Entry 7PIB (electron microscopy, 4.70 A resolution (low resolution: residue-level contacts below are approximate; hydrogen-bond / salt-bridge calls are withheld)); this record covers chains a and 3 of the 56 polymer chains in the assembly.

Chain a:
Molecule: 50S ribosomal protein L2
Organism: Mycoplasma pneumoniae M129
Reference sequence: P75577 (RL2_MYCPN); residue numbers follow UniProt; this construct covers 1-287
Amino-acid sequence (287 residues; each row starts with the number of its first residue):
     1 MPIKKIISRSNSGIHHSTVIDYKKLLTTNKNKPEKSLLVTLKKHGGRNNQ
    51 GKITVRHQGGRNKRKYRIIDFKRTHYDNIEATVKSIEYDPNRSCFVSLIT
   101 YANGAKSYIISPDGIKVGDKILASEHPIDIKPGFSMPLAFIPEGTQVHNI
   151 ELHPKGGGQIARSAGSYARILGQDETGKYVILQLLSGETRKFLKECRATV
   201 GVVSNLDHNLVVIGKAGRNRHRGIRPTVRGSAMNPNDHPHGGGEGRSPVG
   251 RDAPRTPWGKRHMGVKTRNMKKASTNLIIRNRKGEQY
Disordered / not traced: 1, 287

Chain 3:
Molecule: 23S ribosomal RNA
Organism: Mycoplasma pneumoniae M129
Sequence (2907 nucleotides; row label = number of the first residue in the row):
     1 UACAAUAAGUUACUAAGGGCUUAUGGUGGAUGCCUUGGCACUAAUAGGCG
    51 AUGAAGGACGUGUUAACCUGCGAUAAGCUUCGGGUAGGUGGUAAGAACCU
   101 CAGAUCCGGAGAUUUCCGAAUGGAGCAAUCCGGUAGUUGGAAACAGCUAU
   151 CAUUAAUUGAUGAAUAAAUAGUCAAUUAAAGCAAUACGUGGUGAAGUGAA
   201 ACAUCUCAGUAGCCACAGGAAAAGAAAACGAAUGUGAUUCCGUGUGUAGU
   251 GGCGAGCGAAAGCGGAACAGGCCAAACUUAUCAUUAGAUAGGGGUUGUAG
   301 GGCUUGCAAUGUGGACUUGAAAACGAUAGAAGAAGCUGUUGGAAAGCAGC
   351 GCGCAAAAGGGUGAUAGCCCCGUAUUUGAAAUUGUUUUCAUACCUAGCGA
   401 GAUCCCUGAGUAGCUCGGAAAACGUUAUUUUGAGUGAAUCUGCCCAGACC
   451 AUUGGGUAAGCCUAAAUACUAAUUAGUGACCGAUAGCGAAACAGUACCGU
   501 GAGGGAAAGGUGAAAAGAACCCAGAGAUGGGAGUGAAAUAGAUUCUGAAA
   551 CCAUAUGCCUACAACGUGUCAGAGCACAUUAAUGUGUGAUGGCGUGCGUU
   601 UUGAAGUAUGAGCCGGCGAGUUAUGAUAGCAAGCGUUAGUUAACCAGGAG
   651 AUGGGGAGCUGUAGCGAAAGCGAGUUUUAAAAGAGCGUUUGUUUGUUAUU
   701 AUAGACCCGAAACGGGUUGAGCUAGUCAUGAGCAGGUUGAAGGUUGAGUA
   751 ACAUCAACUGGAGGACCGAACCGACUCUCGUUGAAACGAUAGCGGAUGAC
   801 UUGUGAUUAGGGGUGAAAUUCCAAUCGAAAUCCGUGAUAGCUGGUUCUCG
   851 UCGAAAUAGCUUUAAGGCUAGCGUGAGAUCACAAAUAAGUGGAGGUAAAG
   901 CUACUGAAUGUAUGAUGGCGCCACCUAGGCGUACUGAAUACAAUUAAACU
   951 CUGAAUGCCAUUUAUUUUAUUCUCGCAGUCAGACAGUGGGGGAUAAGCUU
  1001 CAUUGUCAAGAGGGGAAGAGCCCAGAUCAUUAAAUAAGGUCCCCAAAAUA
  1051 UACUAAGUGGAAAAGGAUGUGAAAGUGCUAAAACAGCAAGGAUGUUGGCU
  1101 UAGAAGCAGCCAUCGUUUAAAGAGUGCGUAACAGCUCACUUGUCGAGUGU
  1151 UUUUGCGCCGAAGAUGUAACGGGGCUAAGUAUAUUACCGAAUUUAUGGAU
  1201 AAGAUUUAUAUCUUGUGGUAGACGAGCGUUGUAUUGGAGUUGAAGUCAAA
  1251 GCGUGAGCAUUGGUGGAUCCAAUACAAGUGAGAAUGCCGGCAUGAGUAAC
  1301 GCUUGGGAGUGAGAAUCUCCCAAACCGAUUGACUAAGGUUUCCUGGACCA
  1351 GGGUCGUCCUUCCAGGGUUAGUCUGGACCUAAGCUGAGGCUGAAAAGCGU
  1401 AGGCGAUGGACAACAGGUUAAUAUUCCUGUACUUACAGUUAGACUGAUGG
  1451 AGUGACAAAGAAGGUUUUCCACCCCCAUAAUUGGAUUUGGGGAUAAAUCA
  1501 UAAGGUGGUACAAUAGGCAAAUCCGUUGUGCAUAACAUUGAGUGAUGAUG
  1551 UCGAGUGAAUGAGUGAUCAAGUAGCGAAGGUGGUAUUAAUCAUGCUUUCA
  1601 AGAAAAGCUUCUAGGGUUAAUCUAGCUGUAACCAGUACCGAGAACGAACA
  1651 CACGUAGUCAAGGAGAGGAUCCUAAGGUUAGCGAGUGAACUAUAGCCAAG
  1701 GAACUCUGCAAAUUAACCCCGUAAGUUAGCGAGAAGGGGUGCUUAUGUAA
  1751 AAGUAAGCCGCAGUGAAGAACGAGGGGGGACUGUUUAACUAAAACACAAC
  1801 UCUAUGCCAAACCGUAAGGUGAUGUAUAUGGGGUGACACCUGCCCAGUGC
  1851 UGGAAGGUUAAAGAAGGAGGUUAGCGCAAGCGAAGCUUUUAACUGAAGCC
  1901 CCAGUGAACGGCGGCCGUAACUAUAACGGUCCUAAGGUAGCGAAAUUCCU
  1951 AGUCGGGUAAAUUCCGUCCCGCUUGAAUGGUGUAACCAUCUCUUGACUGU
  2001 CUCGGCUAUAGACUCGGUGAAAUCCAGGUACGGGUGAAGACACCCGUUAG
  2051 GCGCAACGGGACGGAAAGACCCCGUGAAGCUUUACUGUAGCUUAAUAUUG
  2101 AUCAGGACAUUAUCAUGUAGAGAAUAGGUAGGAGCAAUCGAUGCAAGUUC
  2151 GCUAGGACUUGUUGAUGCGAAAGGUGGAAUACUACCCUUGGUUGUGUGCU
  2201 GUUCUAAUUGGUAACUGUUAUCCAGUUUCAAGACAGUGUUAGGUGGGCAG
  2251 UUUGACUGGGGCGGUCGCCUCCUAAAAGGUAACGGAGGCGUACAAAGGUA
  2301 CCUUCAGUACGGUUGGAAAUCGUAUGUAGAGUGUAAUGGUGUAAGGGUGC
  2351 UUGACUGUGAGACAUACAGGUCGAACAGGUGAGAAAUCAGGUCAUAGUGA
  2401 UCCGGUGGUCCAGUAUGGAAUGGCCAUCGCUCAACGGAUAAAAGCUACUC
  2451 CGGGGAUAACAGGCUGAUACUGCCCAAGAGUUCAUAUCGACGGCAGUGUU
  2501 UGGCACCUCGAUGUCGACUCAUCUCAUCCUCGAGCUGAAGCAGGUUCGAA
  2551 GGGUUCGGCUGUUCGCCGAUUAAAGAGAUACGUGAGUUGGGUUCAAACCG
  2601 UCGUGAGACAGGUUGGUCCCUAUCUAUUGUGCCCGUAGGAAGAUUGAAGA
  2651 GUGUUGCUUCUAGUACGAGAGGACCGAAGCGAGGACACCUCUUAUGCUCC
  2701 AGUUGUAGCGCCAGCUGCACCGCUGGGUAGUAACGUGUCUAUUAGAUAAA
  2751 CGCUGAAAGCAUCUAAGUGUGAAACUAUCUCAAAGAUUAAUCUUCCCAUU
  2801 UCGCAAGAAAGUAAGAGCCGUCAAAGACGAUGACGUUGAUAGGUUACAGG
  2851 UGUAAGCAUAGUGAUAUGUUGAGCUGAGUAAUACUAAUUGCUCGAGGACU
  2901 UAUUGGA
Disordered / not traced: 1-7, 923-927, 1560-1569, 2901-2907

How chain a and chain 3 interact:
Residue-residue contacts - 236 pairs, chain a then chain 3:
  Lys4(a) - C1599(3)
  Arg9(a) - A740(3)
  Arg9(a) - A762(3)
  Arg9(a) - G1729(3)
  Arg9(a) - C1730(3)
  Ser10(a) - G763(3)
  Ser10(a) - G764(3)
  Ser10(a) - G1729(3)
  Asn11(a) - A765(3)
  Asn11(a) - C1730(3)
  Ser12(a) - G764(3)
  Ser12(a) - A765(3)
  Ser12(a) - C1781(3)
  Ser12(a) - U1782(3)
  Gly13(a) - A1780(3)
  Gly13(a) - C1781(3)
  Ile14(a) - U1727(3)
  Ile14(a) - A1780(3)
  Ile14(a) - A1836(3)
  His15(a) - G764(3)
  Asp21(a) - C1599(3)
  Tyr22(a) - C1599(3)
  Tyr22(a) - A1601(3)
  Lys23(a) - U1598(3)
  Asn29(a) - U1598(3)
  Asn29(a) - C1599(3)
  Lys30(a) - U1597(3)
  Asn31(a) - A1601(3)
  Asn31(a) - G1602(3)
  Lys35(a) - G1452(3)
  Lys35(a) - U1453(3)
  Lys35(a) - G1454(3)
  Lys35(a) - A1455(3)
  Ser36(a) - A1451(3)
  Ser36(a) - G1452(3)
  Thr40(a) - A1603(3)
  Thr40(a) - A1604(3)
  Leu41(a) - U1823(3)
  Lys42(a) - A1382(3)
  Lys42(a) - G1383(3)
  Lys43(a) - C727(3)
  Lys43(a) - A728(3)
  His44(a) - U1820(3)
  His44(a) - G1821(3)
  His44(a) - U1823(3)
  Gly46(a) - U1820(3)
  Gly46(a) - G1821(3)
  Arg47(a) - G725(3)
  Arg47(a) - U726(3)
  Arg47(a) - G815(3)
  Arg47(a) - U1820(3)
  Asn48(a) - C1813(3)
  Asn48(a) - G1818(3)
  Asn48(a) - G1819(3)
  Asn49(a) - G1818(3)
  Asn49(a) - G1819(3)
  Gln50(a) - U808(3)
  Gln50(a) - C1813(3)
  Gly51(a) - U808(3)
  Gly51(a) - U814(3)
  Lys52(a) - U808(3)
  Lys52(a) - A809(3)
  Lys52(a) - G813(3)
  Lys52(a) - U814(3)
  Ile53(a) - U814(3)
  Ile53(a) - G815(3)
  Thr54(a) - C1812(3)
  Thr54(a) - G1819(3)
  Thr54(a) - U1820(3)
  Val55(a) - U1820(3)
  Val55(a) - G1821(3)
  Arg56(a) - G1831(3)
  His57(a) - G1830(3)
  His57(a) - G1831(3)
  Gln58(a) - G1821(3)
  Gln58(a) - G1830(3)
  Gly59(a) - C727(3)
  Gly60(a) - C727(3)
  Asn62(a) - A1600(3)
  Asn62(a) - A1601(3)
  Lys63(a) - G1602(3)
  Arg64(a) - A1601(3)
  Lys65(a) - G1602(3)
  Lys65(a) - A1603(3)
  Lys65(a) - A1604(3)
  Tyr66(a) - U1823(3)
  Tyr66(a) - G1824(3)
  Tyr88(a) - A1601(3)
  Pro90(a) - A1601(3)
  Pro90(a) - G1602(3)
  Asn91(a) - G1824(3)
  Arg92(a) - G1824(3)
  Thr100(a) - U1526(3)
  Ala102(a) - A1515(3)
  Asn103(a) - A1515(3)
  Asn103(a) - G1516(3)
  Asn103(a) - G1525(3)
  Gly104(a) - G1516(3)
  Gly104(a) - G1525(3)
  Gly104(a) - U1526(3)
  Leu152(a) - C1807(3)
  His153(a) - C1808(3)
  His153(a) - U2212(3)
  Pro154(a) - U2212(3)
  Pro154(a) - C2229(3)
  Lys155(a) - U2212(3)
  Lys155(a) - A2213(3)
  Gly156(a) - U2212(3)
  Gln159(a) - U1825(3)
  Ile160(a) - G1806(3)
  Ile160(a) - U1825(3)
  Ala161(a) - U1825(3)
  Ala161(a) - A1826(3)
  Arg162(a) - G1824(3)
  Arg162(a) - U1825(3)
  Arg162(a) - A1826(3)
  Ser163(a) - U1825(3)
  Ser163(a) - A1826(3)
  Ala164(a) - U1827(3)
  Gly165(a) - U1827(3)
  Tyr179(a) - A2231(3)
  Leu184(a) - G1806(3)
  Leu185(a) - A1826(3)
  Ser186(a) - G1806(3)
  Ser186(a) - A1826(3)
  Glu188(a) - G1806(3)
  Arg190(a) - G1806(3)
  Arg190(a) - C1807(3)
  Leu193(a) - A2230(3)
  Leu193(a) - A2231(3)
  Leu206(a) - U1827(3)
  His208(a) - U1827(3)
  Asn209(a) - U1827(3)
  Val212(a) - A1799(3)
  Ile213(a) - A1798(3)
  Ile213(a) - A1799(3)
  Gly214(a) - A1798(3)
  Lys215(a) - G764(3)
  Lys215(a) - A1798(3)
  Ala216(a) - G764(3)
  Ala216(a) - A799(3)
  Ala216(a) - C1797(3)
  Gly217(a) - G764(3)
  Gly217(a) - A799(3)
  Arg218(a) - A1600(3)
  Asn219(a) - C1797(3)
  Asn219(a) - A1798(3)
  Arg220(a) - A799(3)
  Arg220(a) - C800(3)
  Arg220(a) - A816(3)
  His221(a) - A799(3)
  His221(a) - A1600(3)
  Arg225(a) - U726(3)
  Arg225(a) - G815(3)
  Pro226(a) - A799(3)
  Pro226(a) - A1796(3)
  Pro226(a) - C1797(3)
  Thr227(a) - A1796(3)
  Thr227(a) - C1797(3)
  Val228(a) - A817(3)
  Val228(a) - A1796(3)
  Arg229(a) - C1795(3)
  Arg229(a) - A1796(3)
  Arg229(a) - G1833(3)
  Arg229(a) - U1834(3)
  Arg229(a) - G1835(3)
  Gly230(a) - G1833(3)
  Ser231(a) - G1833(3)
  Ser231(a) - U1834(3)
  Met233(a) - A817(3)
  Asn234(a) - A818(3)
  Asn234(a) - U819(3)
  Pro235(a) - U819(3)
  Asn236(a) - U819(3)
  Asn236(a) - A828(3)
  Asn236(a) - C2080(3)
  Asp237(a) - G815(3)
  His238(a) - G1832(3)
  His240(a) - G1832(3)
  His240(a) - G1833(3)
  Gly242(a) - A2606(3)
  Gly243(a) - A2606(3)
  Gly243(a) - G2607(3)
  Glu244(a) - C2448(3)
  Glu244(a) - A2596(3)
  Glu244(a) - A2597(3)
  Glu244(a) - G2607(3)
  Gly245(a) - C2598(3)
  Gly245(a) - C2599(3)
  Arg246(a) - G1979(3)
  Arg246(a) - C2598(3)
  Arg246(a) - C2599(3)
  Ser247(a) - A2606(3)
  Pro248(a) - G1910(3)
  Pro248(a) - U1978(3)
  Val249(a) - C1909(3)
  Val249(a) - G1910(3)
  Gly250(a) - U2604(3)
  Gly250(a) - G2605(3)
  Arg251(a) - U2082(3)
  Arg251(a) - G2246(3)
  Arg251(a) - G2247(3)
  Asp252(a) - U1848(3)
  Asp252(a) - C1909(3)
  Ala253(a) - G1849(3)
  Pro254(a) - A1908(3)
  Arg255(a) - G2247(3)
  Pro257(a) - G1831(3)
  Pro257(a) - G1832(3)
  Trp258(a) - A1811(3)
  Trp258(a) - C1812(3)
  Gly259(a) - G2247(3)
  Lys260(a) - C1812(3)
  Lys260(a) - G2090(3)
  His262(a) - U1803(3)
  His262(a) - G1831(3)
  His262(a) - G1832(3)
  Gly264(a) - C1850(3)
  Gly264(a) - U1851(3)
  Val265(a) - A1804(3)
  Lys266(a) - U1805(3)
  Lys266(a) - U1851(3)
  Thr267(a) - A1804(3)
  Thr267(a) - U1805(3)
  Thr267(a) - A1810(3)
  Arg268(a) - U1805(3)
  Arg268(a) - G1806(3)
  Lys271(a) - U2093(3)
  Lys271(a) - A2235(3)
  Ala273(a) - A2231(3)
  Ser274(a) - C1807(3)
  Asn276(a) - G2232(3)
  Ile278(a) - G1806(3)
  Arg282(a) - A1804(3)
  Arg282(a) - U1805(3)
  Lys283(a) - G1852(3)
Other interface residues (no listed pair), chain a (145 interface residues in all): Val19, Ile20, Gly45, Arg61, Arg67, Lys72, Ile79, Lys84, Ser93, Tyr101, Ala105, Lys106, Asp207, Gly241, Thr256, Arg261, Met263, Lys272, Asn281
Other interface residues (no listed pair), chain 3 (126 interface residues in all): U729, G739, G812, C1398, G1399, A1457, U1527, A1794, C1802, A1822, A1828, U1829, A1985, U2083, C2091, A2094, A2608

In short:
The interface between chain a and chain 3 involves 145 residues on one side and 126 on the other.
Chain a is 50S ribosomal protein L2 and chain 3 is 23S ribosomal RNA, both from Mycoplasma pneumoniae M129;
the structure, 70S ribosome with EF-G, A/P- and P/E-site tRNAs in spectinomycin-treated Mycoplasma pneumoniae
cells, was determined by electron microscopy together with 7OOC, 7OOD, 7P6Z, 7PAH, 7PAI, 7PAJ and 23 further
entries from the same study.
